6TJW - chains B and C of the 6 polymer chains in the assembly; structure by X-ray diffraction, 2.31 A resolution.

[Chain B]
Name: Hemagglutinin HA2
From: Influenza A virus (A/harbour seal/Germany/1/2014(H10N7))
Reference sequence: A0A0A7HR51 (A0A0A7HR51_9INFA); residues 1-176 here correspond to UniProt positions 333-508 (UniProt number = residue number + 332)
Chain sequence (177 residues; row label = number of the first residue in the row):
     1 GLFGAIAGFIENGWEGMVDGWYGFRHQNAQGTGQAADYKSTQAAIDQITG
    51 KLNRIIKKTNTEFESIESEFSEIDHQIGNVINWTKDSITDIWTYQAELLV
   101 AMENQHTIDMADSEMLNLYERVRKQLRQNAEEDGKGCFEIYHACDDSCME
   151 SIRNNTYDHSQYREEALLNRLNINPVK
Unresolved in the structure: 173-177
Differences from the reference sequence: expression tag (177)
Cystine bridges: Cys144-Cys148
Covalent attachments: N-acetylglucosamine (NAG) linked to Asn82
Bound ions: Ca2+: Asn79 (together with N-acetylglucosamine) (shared with Glu105(C) of chain C; 1 residue of chain D)

[Chain C]
Name: Hemagglutinin HA1
From: Influenza A virus (A/harbour seal/Germany/1/2014(H10N7))
Reference sequence: A0A0A7HR51 (A0A0A7HR51_9INFA); aligned to UniProt positions 10-331 over residues 2-323 (the alignment contains insertions or deletions, so no single offset holds)
Chain sequence (324 residues; row label = number of the first residue in the row; numbering starts at 0):
     0 DPDKICLGHHAVANGTIVKTLTNEQEEVTNATETVESTSLNRLCMKGRNH
    50 KDLGNCHPIGMLIGTPACDLHLTGTWDTLIERKNAIAYCYPGATVNEEAL
   100 RQKIMESGGISKINTGFTYGSSINSAGTTKACMRNGGNSFYAELKWLVSK
   150 NKGQNFPQTTNTYRNADTAEHLIMWGIHHPSSTQEKNDLYGTQSLSISVG
   200 SSTYKNNFVPVVGARPQVNGLSRIDFHWTLVQPGDKITFSHNGGLIAPSR
   250 VSKLIGRGLGIQSEAPIDNSCESKCFWRGGSINTRLPFQNLSPRTVGQCP
   300 KYVNKKSLMLATGMRNVPELVQGR
Unresolved in the structure: 0-1, 213-218, 319-323
Differences from the reference sequence: expression tag (0-1)
Cystine bridges: Cys43-Cys270, Cys55-Cys67, Cys88-Cys131, Cys274-Cys298
Covalent attachments: N-acetylglucosamine (NAG) linked to Asn29
Bound ions: Ca2+: Glu105 (together with N-acetylglucosamine) (shared with Asn79(B) of chain B; 1 residue of chain D)

[Chain B / chain C interface]
Pairs across the interface (7):
  His75(B) with Ala98(C); Lys102(C); Glu105(C), salt bridge
  Gln76(B) with Glu97(C)
  Asn79(B) with Gln101(C), hydrogen bond; Glu105(C), hydrogen bond
  Asp90(B) with Lys300(C), salt bridge
Also at the interface, not in a pair above, chain B (5 interface residues in all): Tyr94
Also at the interface, not in a pair above, chain C (7 interface residues in all): Phe287

[Summary]
5 residues of chain B and 7 residues of chain C are in contact; the contacts include 2 hydrogen bonds and 2
salt bridges. Polar contacts include His75(B)-Glu105(C), Asp90(B)-Lys300(C) and Asn79(B)-Gln101(C). Covalently
linked N-acetylglucosamine: at Asn82(B). Covalently linked N-acetylglucosamine: at Asn29(C).
Chain B is Hemagglutinin HA2 and chain C is Hemagglutinin HA1, both from Influenza A virus (A/harbour
seal/Germany/1/2014(H10N7)); the structure, Crystal structure of the haemagglutinin mutant (Gln226Leu, Del228)
from an H10N7 seal influenza virus isolated in ..., was determined by X-ray diffraction (same publication as
6TJY, 6TVA, 6TVB, 6TVC, 6TVD, 6TVF and 9 further entries).
